Entry 5XKC (X-ray diffraction, 2.21 A resolution); this record covers chains B and D of the 4 polymer chains in the assembly.

# Chain B (and D)
Molecule: Dibenzothiophene desulfurization enzyme A
Organism: Bacillus subtilis
Notes: EC 1.14.14.22; chain D of this document is another copy of the same molecule, construct and numbering; everything in this record applies to it too
UniProtKB: Q8GRC7 (Q8GRC7_BACIU); residue numbers follow UniProt; this construct covers 1-453
Sequence (453 residues; numbered 1 to 453; the number before each row is that of its first residue):
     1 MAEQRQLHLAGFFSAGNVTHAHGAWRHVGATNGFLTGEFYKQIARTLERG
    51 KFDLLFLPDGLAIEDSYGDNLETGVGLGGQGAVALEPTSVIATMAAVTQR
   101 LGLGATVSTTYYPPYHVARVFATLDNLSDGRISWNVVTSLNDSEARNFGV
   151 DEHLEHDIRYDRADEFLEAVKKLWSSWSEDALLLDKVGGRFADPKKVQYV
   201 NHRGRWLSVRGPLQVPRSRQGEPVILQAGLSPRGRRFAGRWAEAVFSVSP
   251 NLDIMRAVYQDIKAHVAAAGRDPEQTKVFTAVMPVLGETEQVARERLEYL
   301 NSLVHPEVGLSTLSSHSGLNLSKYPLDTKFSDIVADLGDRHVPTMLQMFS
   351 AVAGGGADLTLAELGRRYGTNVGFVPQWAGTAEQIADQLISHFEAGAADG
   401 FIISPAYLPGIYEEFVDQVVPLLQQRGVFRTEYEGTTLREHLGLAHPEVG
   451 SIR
Unresolved in the structure: 1-4, 451-453
From the paper describing this entry:
  - mutagenesis - V137A, S139A, R159A, Y160A, L230A: abolished catalytic activity
  - mutagenesis - F12A, H20F, F56A, H156A, F246A, V248A, H316F, V372A: decreased catalytic activity
  - catalytic residues: S139 (proposed by the authors, not directly observed)

# Chain B / chain D interface
Residue-residue contacts (28):
  H27(B) with E288(D), salt bridge
  V28(B) with A382(D), hydrophobic; D417(D); Q418(D)
  G29(B) with D417(D); Q418(D)
  T31(B) with D417(D)
  Q42(B) with R49(D), hydrogen bond; E413(D)
  R45(B) with R45(D)
  R49(B) with Q42(D), hydrogen bond
  E288(B) with H27(D), salt bridge; R296(D), salt bridge; Y299(D)
  Q291(B) with E295(D)
  V292(B) with V292(D), hydrophobic; E295(D)
  E295(B) with Q291(D); V292(D); E295(D)
  R296(B) with E288(D), salt bridge
  Y299(B) with E288(D)
  A382(B) with V28(D), hydrophobic
  E413(B) with Q42(D), hydrogen bond
  D417(B) with G29(D); T31(D)
  Q418(B) with V28(D); G29(D)
Interface residues without a listed pair, chain B (19 interface residues in all): P409, E414
Interface residues without a listed pair, chain D (21 interface residues in all): E38, T289, P409, E414

# Overview
The interface between chain B and chain D involves 19 residues on one side and 21 on the other, with 3
hydrogen bonds and 4 salt bridges. Among the polar pairs are H27(B)-E288(D), E288(B)-R296(D) and
Q42(B)-R49(D). The paper reports the catalytic residue S139(B); F12A, H20F and F56A of chain B, among others,
reduce catalytic activity; 13 substitutions were tested in all.
Both chains are Dibenzothiophene desulfurization enzyme A (Bacillus subtilis). Entry 5XKC (Crystal structure
of dibenzothiophene sulfone monooxygenase BdsA at 2.2 angstrome) was determined by X-ray diffraction.
